8J0F - chains C and E of the 8 polymer chains in the assembly; structure by electron microscopy, 3.30 A resolution.

[Chain C (and E)]
Protein: Delta-1-pyrroline-5-carboxylate synthase B
Source organism: Arabidopsis thaliana
Notes: EC 2.7.2.11, 1.2.1.41; chain E of this document is another copy of the same molecule, construct and numbering; everything in this record applies to it too
UniProt: P54888 (P5CS2_ARATH); residue numbers follow UniProt; this construct covers 1-726
Chain sequence (726 residues; each row starts with the number of its first residue):
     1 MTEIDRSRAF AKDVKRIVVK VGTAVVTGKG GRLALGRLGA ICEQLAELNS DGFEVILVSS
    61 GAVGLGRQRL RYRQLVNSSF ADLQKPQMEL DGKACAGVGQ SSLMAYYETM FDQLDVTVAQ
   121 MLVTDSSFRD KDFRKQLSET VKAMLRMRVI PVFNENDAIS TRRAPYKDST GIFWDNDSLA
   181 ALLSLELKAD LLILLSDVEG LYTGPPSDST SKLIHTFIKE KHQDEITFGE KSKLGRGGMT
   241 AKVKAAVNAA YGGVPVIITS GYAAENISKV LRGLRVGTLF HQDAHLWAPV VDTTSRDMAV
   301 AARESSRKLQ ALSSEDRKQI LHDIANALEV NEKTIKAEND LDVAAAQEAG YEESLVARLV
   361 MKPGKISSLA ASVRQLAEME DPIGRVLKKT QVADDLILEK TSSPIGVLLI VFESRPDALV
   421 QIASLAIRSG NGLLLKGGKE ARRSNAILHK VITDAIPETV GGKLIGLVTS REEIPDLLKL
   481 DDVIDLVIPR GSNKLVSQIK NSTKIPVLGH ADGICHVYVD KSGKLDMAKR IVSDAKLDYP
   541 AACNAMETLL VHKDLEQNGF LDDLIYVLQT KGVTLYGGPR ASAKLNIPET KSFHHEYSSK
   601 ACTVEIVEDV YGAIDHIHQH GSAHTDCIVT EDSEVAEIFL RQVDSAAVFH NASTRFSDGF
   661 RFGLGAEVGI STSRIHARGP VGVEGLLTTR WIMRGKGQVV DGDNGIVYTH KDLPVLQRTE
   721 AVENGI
Unresolved in the structure: 1-3, 163-173, 231-235, 290-726 (chain E: 1-71, 87-726)
Swiss-Prot annotation at these positions:
  - binding site (substrate): S60, D157, N176
  - binding site (ATP): S196, D197, R236 to K242
Bound ions: Mg2+: R236 (together with ADP)
Small-molecule neighbours:
  - ADP (adenosine-5'-diphosphate): K20, G22, T23, A24, S196, D197, V198, G200, L201, Y202, G204, P206, F228, G229, G237, G238, M239, K242
  - gamma-glutamyl phosphate (RGP): K20, G22, T23, S60, G61, A62, V63, N154, E155, D157, D175, N176, D177, R236
Reported in the primary citation:
  - binding site for gamma-glutamyl phosphate: K20, T23, S60, D157, R236
  - binding site for ADP: K20, K242
  - self-association interface (contacts with another copy of this molecule); pairs are residue here / residue on that copy: F80-F80 (pi stacking)
  - mutagenesis - F80A: decreased catalytic activity on NADPH
  - mutagenesis - F80A: decreased catalytic activity on GK domain

[How chain C and chain E interact]
Contacting residue pairs (9; chain C residue first):
  L75(C) with F80(E); L83(E); Q84(E)
  V76(C) with F80(E)
  F80(C) with Y72(E), hydrophobic; L75(E), hydrophobic; V76(E)
  L83(C) with L75(E)
  Q84(C) with L75(E)

[Summary]
Chain C and chain E form an interface of 5 and 6 residues respectively. Bound to chain C: ADP and
gamma-glutamyl phosphate. From the paper: a binding site for gamma-glutamyl phosphate at K20(C), T23(C) and
S60(C) among others; F80A of chain C reduces catalytic activity on NADPH.
Both chains are Delta-1-pyrroline-5-carboxylate synthase B (Arabidopsis thaliana). Entry 8J0F (GK tetramer
with adjacent hooks at reaction state) was determined by electron microscopy (same publication as 8Y2H).
